6QG1 - chains M and O of the 16 polymer chains in the assembly; structure by electron microscopy, 4.25 A resolution (low resolution: residue-level contacts below are approximate; hydrogen-bond / salt-bridge calls are withheld).

Chain M:
Protein: Eukaryotic translation initiation factor 2 subunit gamma
Source organism: Saccharomyces cerevisiae (strain ATCC 204508 / S288c)
UniProt: P32481 (IF2G_YEAST); numbering as in UniProt (aligned over 1-527)
Chain sequence (527 residues; numbered 1 to 527; the number before each row is that of its first residue):
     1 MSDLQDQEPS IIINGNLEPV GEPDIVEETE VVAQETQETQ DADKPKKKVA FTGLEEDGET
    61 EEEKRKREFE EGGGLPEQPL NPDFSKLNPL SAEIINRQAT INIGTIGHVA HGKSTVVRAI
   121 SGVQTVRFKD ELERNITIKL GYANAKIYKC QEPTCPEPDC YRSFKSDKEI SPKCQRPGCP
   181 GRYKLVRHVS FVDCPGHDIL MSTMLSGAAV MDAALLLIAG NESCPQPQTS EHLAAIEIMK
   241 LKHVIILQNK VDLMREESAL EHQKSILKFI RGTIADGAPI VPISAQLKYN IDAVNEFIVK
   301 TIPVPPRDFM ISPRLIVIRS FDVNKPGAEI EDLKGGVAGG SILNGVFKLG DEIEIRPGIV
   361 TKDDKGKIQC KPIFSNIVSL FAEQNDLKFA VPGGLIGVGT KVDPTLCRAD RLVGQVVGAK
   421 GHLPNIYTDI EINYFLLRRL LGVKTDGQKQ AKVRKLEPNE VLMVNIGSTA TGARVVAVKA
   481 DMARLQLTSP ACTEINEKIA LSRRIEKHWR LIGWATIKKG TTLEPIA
Not modelled in the structure: 1-93, 129-131, 153-162, 364, 445-448, 520-527
Curated features (UniProtKB/Swiss-Prot):
  - region: G107 to S114 (G1), N135 to K139 (G2), D193 to G196 (G3), N249 to D252 (G4), S284 to Q286 (G5), A515 to A527 (Interacts with CDC123)
  - binding site (GTP): A110 to T115, N249 to D252, S284 to Q286
  - modified residue: T60 (Phosphothreonine), S258 (Phosphoserine)
  - mutagenesis: N135 (N135K: In SUI4; defective in ternary complex formation, correlating with a higher rate of dissociation from charged initiator-tRNA in the absence of GTP hydrolysis), Y142 (Y142H: Reduces the affinity of eIF-2 for Met-tRNAi(Met) without affecting the k(off) value for guanine nucleotides), T203 (T203A: Impairs eIF2 complex function. Reduces cell population growth; T203I/K: No effect on cell population growth), I218 (I218A: No effect on cell population growth; I218L: Impairs eIF2 complex function. Strongly reduces cell population growth), K250 (K250R: Increases the off-rate for GDP, without altering the apparent dissociation constant for Met-tRNAi(Met). Mimicks the function of the guanine nucleotide exchange factor eIF-2B), V281 (V281K: Impairs eIF2 complex formation by impairing binding to SUI3 but not SUI2. Reduces cell population growth; V281R: Abolishes binding to SUI3 but not to SUI2 or CDC123 ...), I318 (I318L: Mildly impairs eIF2 complex function. No effect on cell population growth; I318M: Impairs binding to methionyl-initiator methionine tRNA and impairs eIF2 complex function ...), K325 to E331 (Disrupts binding to CDC123 and SUI2. Does not affect interaction with SUI3), D403 (D403R: Abolishes binding to SUI2 but not to SUI3 or CDC123. Abolishes interactions with the eIF2B complex subunits GCD6 and GCD7. Decreases cell population growth), P490 (P490S: Mildly impairs eIF2 complex function), R504 (R504A: Disrupts binding to CDC123), W509 (W509A: Disrupts binding to CDC123), 1 further mutagenesis entry in UniProt

Chain O:
Protein: Eukaryotic translation initiation factor 2 subunit beta
Source organism: Saccharomyces cerevisiae (strain ATCC 204508 / S288c)
UniProt: P09064 (IF2B_YEAST); numbering as in UniProt (aligned over 1-285)
Chain sequence (285 residues; numbered 1 to 285; the number before each row is that of its first residue):
     1 MSSDLAAELG FDPALKKKKK TKKVIPDDFD AAVNGKENGS GDDLFAGLKK KKKKSKSVSA
    61 DAEAEKEPTD DIAEALGELS LKKKKKKTKD SSVDAFEKEL AKAGLDNVDA ESKEGTPSAN
   121 SSIQQEVGLP YSELLSRFFN ILRTNNPELA GDRSGPKFRI PPPVCLRDGK KTIFSNIQDI
   181 AEKLHRSPEH LIQYLFAELG TSGSVDGQKR LVIKGKFQSK QMENVLRRYI LEYVTCKTCK
   241 SINTELKREQ SNRLFFMVCK SCGSTRSVSS IKTGFQATVG KRRRM
Not modelled in the structure: 1-126, 144-285
Curated features (UniProtKB/Swiss-Prot):
  - zinc finger: C236 to C262 (C4-type)
  - modified residue: S40 (Phosphoserine), T69 (Phosphothreonine), S80 (Phosphoserine), S92 (Phosphoserine), S112 (Phosphoserine), T116 (Phosphothreonine), S118 (Phosphoserine)
  - mutagenesis: K16 to K23 (Abolishes interaction with TIF5; when associated with 49-K--K-56 and 82-K--K-89), K49 to K56 (Abolishes interaction with TIF5; when associated with 16-K--K-23 and 82-K--K-89), K82 to K89 (Abolishes interaction with TIF5; when associated with 16-K--K-23 and 49-K--K-56), Y131 to S132 (Abolishes binding to the eIF2 complex alpha subunit GCD11), L134 to L135 (Abolishes binding to the eIF2 complex alpha subunit GCD11)

Chain M / chain O interface:
Contacting residue pairs (24):
  Q248(M) with Y131(O)
  V251(M) with F138(O); F139(O)
  D252(M) with L142(O)
  M254(M) with F139(O)
  R255(M) with F139(O)
  E256(M) with F139(O)
  Q263(M) with G128(O); Y131(O)
  A278(M) with V127(O)
  I280(M) with V127(O); Y131(O)
  P282(M) with Y131(O); L134(O); L135(O)
  S284(M) with F138(O)
  L287(M) with L142(O); R143(O)
  Y289(M) with F138(O); I141(O)
  N290(M) with L134(O); F138(O)
  D292(M) with R137(O)
  A293(M) with L134(O)
Interface residues without a listed pair, chain M (21 interface residues in all): A259, L260, L267, V281, I283
Interface residues without a listed pair, chain O (12 interface residues in all): S132

Summary:
Chain M and chain O form an interface of 21 and 12 residues respectively. Curated annotation (UniProt) lists
13 GTP-binding residues and 31 mutagenesis sites on chain M; 28 mutagenesis sites on chain O.
Chain M is Eukaryotic translation initiation factor 2 subunit gamma and chain O is Eukaryotic translation
initiation factor 2 subunit beta, both from Saccharomyces cerevisiae (strain ATCC 204508 / S288c); the
structure, Structure of eIF2B-eIF2 (phosphorylated at Ser51) complex (model 2), was determined by electron
microscopy together with 6QG0, 6QG2, 6QG3, 6QG5 and 6QG6 from the same study.
